PDB entry 4OA7 | X-ray diffraction, 2.30 A resolution | chain A

== Chain A ==
Molecule: Tankyrase-1
Source organism: Homo sapiens
Notes: EC 2.4.2.30; fragment: catalytic domain
UniProtKB: O95271 (TNKS1_HUMAN); residue numbers follow UniProt; this construct covers 1105-1313
Chain sequence (215 residues; numbered 1099 to 1313; the number before each row is that of its first residue):
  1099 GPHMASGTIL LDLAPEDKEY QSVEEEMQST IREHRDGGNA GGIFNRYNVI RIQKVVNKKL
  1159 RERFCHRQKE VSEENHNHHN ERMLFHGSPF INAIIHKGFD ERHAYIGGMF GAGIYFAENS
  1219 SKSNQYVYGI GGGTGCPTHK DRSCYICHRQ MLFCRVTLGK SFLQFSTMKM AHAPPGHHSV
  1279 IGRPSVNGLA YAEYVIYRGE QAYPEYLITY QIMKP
Unresolved in the structure: 1099-1102, 1205-1206, 1263-1265, 1284
Construct notes: expression tag (1099-1104)
Bound ions: Zn2+: Cys1234, His1237, Cys1242, Cys1245
Small-molecule neighbours: 2XS (4-[(3aR,4R,7S,7aS)-1,3-dioxo-1,3,3a,4,7,7a-hexahydro-2H-4,7-methanoisoindol-2-yl]-N-(quinolin-8-yl)benzamide): His1184, Gly1185, Ser1186, Phe1188, Ala1191, Ile1192, Lys1195, Gly1196, Phe1197, Asp1198, His1201, Ala1202, Tyr1203, Met1207, Gly1211, Ile1212, Tyr1213, Tyr1224, Ile1228
Reported in the primary citation:
  - binding site for 2XS: His1201
  - conformationally variable residues (loop rearrangement): His1201

== In short ==
Bound to chain A: compound 2XS. The Zn2+ site is built by Cys1234, His1237, Cys1242 and Cys1245. The paper
reports a binding site for 2XS at His1201; conformational variability at His1201.
Chain A is Tankyrase-1 (Homo sapiens); the structure, Crystal structure of Tankyrase1 in complex with IWR1,
was determined by X-ray diffraction (same publication as 4TOR and 4TOS).
